9DRX - chains D and K of the 9 polymer chains in the assembly; structure by electron microscopy, 2.95 A resolution.

# Chain D
Name: Gamma-aminobutyric acid receptor subunit alpha-1
Organism: Homo sapiens
UniProt: P14867 (GBRA1_HUMAN); the construct has insertions or renumbered stretches relative to UniProt, so the offset changes along the chain: 1-312 = UniProt 28-339; 320-358 = UniProt 418-456
Chain sequence (358 residues; row label = number of the first residue in the row):
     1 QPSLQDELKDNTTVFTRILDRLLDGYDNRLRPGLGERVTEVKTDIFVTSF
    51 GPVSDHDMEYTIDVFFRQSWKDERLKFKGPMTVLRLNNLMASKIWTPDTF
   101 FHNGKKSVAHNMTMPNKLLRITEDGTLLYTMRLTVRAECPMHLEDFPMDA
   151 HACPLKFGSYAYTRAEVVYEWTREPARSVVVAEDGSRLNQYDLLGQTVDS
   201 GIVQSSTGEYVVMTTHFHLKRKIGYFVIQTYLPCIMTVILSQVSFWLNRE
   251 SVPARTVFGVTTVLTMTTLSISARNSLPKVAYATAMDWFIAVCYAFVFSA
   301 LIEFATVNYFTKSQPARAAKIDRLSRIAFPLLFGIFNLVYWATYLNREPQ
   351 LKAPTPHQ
Not modelled in the structure: 1-9, 348-358
Differences from the reference sequence: linker (313-319)
Curated features (UniProtKB/Swiss-Prot):
  - binding site (4-aminobutanoate): Arg67, Thr130
  - binding site (3alpha-hydroxy-5alpha-pregnan-11,20-dione): Trp246
  - glycosylation (N-linked (GlcNAc...) asparagine): Asn11, Asn111
Disulfide bonds: Cys139-Cys153
Glycans and other covalent adducts: N-acetylglucosamine (NAG) linked to Asn111

# Chain K
Name: IgG2b Fab 1F4 Heavy Chain
Organism: Mus musculus
Notes: antibody fragment or engineered binder
Chain sequence (454 residues; numbered 1 to 454; the number before each row is that of its first residue):
     1 EVQLQQSGAELVKPGASVKLSCTASGFNIKDTYMYWVKQRPEQGLEWIGR
    51 IDPANGDTKYDPKFQGKATITTDTFSNTAYLQLSSLTSEDTAVYYCARKG
   101 LRWAMDYWGQGTSVTVSTAKTTPPSVYPLAPGCGDTTGSSVTLGCLVKGY
   151 FPESVTVTWNSGSLSSSVHTFPALLQSGLYTMSSSVTVPSSTWPSQTVTC
   201 SVAHPASSTTVDKKLEPSGPISTINPCPPCKECHKCPAPNLEGGPSVFIF
   251 PPNIKDVLMISLTPKVTCVVVDVSEDDPDVQISWFVNNVEVHTAQTQTHR
   301 EDYNSTIRVVSTLPIQHQDWMSGKEFKCKVNNKDLPSPIERTISKIKGLV
   351 RAPQVYILPPPAEQLSRKDVSLTCLVVGFNPGDISVEWTSNGHTEENYKD
   401 TAPVLDSDGSYFIYSKLNMKTSKWEKTDSFSCNVRHEGLKNYYLKKTISR
   451 SPGK
Not modelled in the structure: 1, 119-454
Disulfide bonds: Cys22-Cys96

# Chain D / chain K interface
Residue-residue contacts - 17 pairs, chain D then chain K:
  Lys42(D) - Asp31(K)  hydrogen bond (side chain-backbone)
  Lys71(D) - Asp31(K)  salt bridge
  Glu170(D) - Lys99(K)  salt bridge
  Glu170(D) - Leu101(K)
  Glu170(D) - Trp103(K)
  Trp171(D) - Trp103(K)  hydrogen bond (backbone-side chain)
  Thr172(D) - Tyr33(K)
  Thr172(D) - Trp103(K)
  Arg173(D) - Tyr33(K)
  Arg173(D) - Trp103(K)
  Glu174(D) - Tyr33(K)
  Glu174(D) - Tyr35(K)
  Glu174(D) - Arg50(K)  salt bridge
  Glu174(D) - Trp103(K)
  Arg177(D) - Arg50(K)
  Arg177(D) - Lys59(K)
  Ser200(D) - Arg102(K)  hydrogen bond (backbone-side chain)
Other interface residues (no listed pair), chain D (11 interface residues in all): Pro175, Ile202
Other interface residues (no listed pair), chain K (11 interface residues in all): Asn28, Gly100

# In short
The chain D/chain K interface involves 11 residues from each chain, with 3 hydrogen bonds and 3 salt bridges.
Polar pairs include Lys71(D)-Asp31(K), Glu170(D)-Lys99(K) and Glu174(D)-Arg50(K). UniProt lists residues
binding 4-aminobutanoate Arg67(D) and Thr130(D) and residue binding 3alpha-hydroxy-5alpha-pregnan-11,20-dione
Trp246(D) on chain D.
Chain D is Gamma-aminobutyric acid receptor subunit alpha-1 (Homo sapiens) and chain K is IgG2b Fab 1F4 Heavy
Chain (Mus musculus); the structure, Human GABAA receptor of beta2-alpha1-beta2-alpha1-gamma2 subtype in
complex with GABA plus Lamotrigine, was determined by electron microscopy together with 9CRS, 9CRV, 9CSB,
9CT0, 9CTJ, 9CTP and 6 further entries from the same study.
